7U53 - chains G and I of the 10 polymer chains in the assembly; structure by electron microscopy, 4.00 A resolution.

# Chain G
Molecule: Histone H2A type 1
Organism: Homo sapiens
UniProt: P0C0S8 (H2A1_HUMAN); residues 1-129 here correspond to UniProt positions 2-130 (UniProt number = residue number + 1)
Sequence (129 residues; numbered 1 to 129; the number before each row is that of its first residue):
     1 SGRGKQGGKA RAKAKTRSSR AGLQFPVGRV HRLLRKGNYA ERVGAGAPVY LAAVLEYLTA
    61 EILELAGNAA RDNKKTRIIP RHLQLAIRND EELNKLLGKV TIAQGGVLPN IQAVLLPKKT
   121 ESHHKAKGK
Disordered / not traced: 1-14, 118-129
Swiss-Prot annotation at these positions:
  - modified residue: Ser-1 (N-acetylserine), Arg-3 (Citrulline), Lys-5 (N6-(2-hydroxyisobutyryl)lysine), Lys-9 (N6-(2-hydroxyisobutyryl)lysine), Lys-13 (N6-(beta-hydroxybutyryl)lysine), Lys-36 (N6-(2-hydroxyisobutyryl)lysine), Lys-74 (N6-(2-hydroxyisobutyryl)lysine), Lys-75 (N6-(2-hydroxyisobutyryl)lysine), Lys-95 (N6-(2-hydroxyisobutyryl)lysine), Lys-99 (N6-glutaryllysine), Gln-104 (N5-methylglutamine), Lys-118 (N6-(2-hydroxyisobutyryl)lysine), Lys-119 (N6-crotonyllysine), Thr-120 (Phosphothreonine), Lys-125 (N6-crotonyllysine)
  - cross-link (Glycyl lysine isopeptide (Lys-Gly)): Lys-13 (interchain with G-Cter in ubiquitin), Lys-15 (interchain with G-Cter in ubiquitin), Lys-119 (interchain with G-Cter in ubiquitin)

# Chain I
Molecule: 147-nt DNA strand
Sequence (147 nucleotides; each row starts with the number of its first residue):
     1 ATCGAGAATC CCGGTGCCGA GGCCGCTCAA TTGGTCGTAG ACAGCTCTAG CACCGCTTAA
    61 ACGCACGTAC GCXCTGTCCC CCGCGTTTTA ACCGCCAAGG GGATTACTCC CTAGTCTCCA
   121 GGCACGTGTC AGATATATAC ATCCGAT
Disordered / not traced: 1, 146-147
Modified positions: 3DR (1',2'-dideoxyribofuranose-5'-phosphate) at position 73

# Interface between chain G and chain I
Contacting residue pairs (13; chain G residue first):
  Arg-29(G) with DG122(I), hydrogen bond to the phosphate; DC123(I), salt bridge to the phosphate
  Arg-35(G) with DA113(I), salt bridge to the phosphate
  Arg-42(G) with DT112(I), hydrogen bond to the sugar; DA113(I), phosphate contact
  Val-43(G) with DT112(I), sugar contact; DA113(I), hydrogen bond to the phosphate
  Ala-45(G) with DT112(I), phosphate contact
  Lys-75(G) with DG132(I), salt bridge to the phosphate
  Thr-76(G) with DA131(I), hydrogen bond to the phosphate; DG132(I), hydrogen bond to the phosphate
  Arg-77(G) with DA131(I), phosphate contact; DG132(I), hydrogen bond to the phosphate
Also at the interface, not in a pair above, chain G (12 interface residues in all): Thr-16, His-31, Glu-41, Gly-44
Also at the interface, not in a pair above, chain I (8 interface residues in all): DG121, DA133

# In short
12 residues of chain G and 8 residues of chain I are in contact; the contacts include 6 hydrogen bonds and 3
salt bridges. Polar pairs include Arg-42(G)/DT112(I), Arg-29(G)/DG122(I) and Val-43(G)/DA113(I).
Here chain G is Histone H2A type 1 (Homo sapiens) and chain I is a 147-nt DNA strand. Entry 7U53 (Nucleosome
core particle with AP-site at SHL0) was determined by electron microscopy (same publication as 7U50, 7U51 and
7U52).
